8BVJ - chains M and B of the 23 polymer chains in the assembly; structure by electron microscopy, 4.50 A resolution (low resolution: residue-level contacts below are approximate; hydrogen-bond / salt-bridge calls are withheld).

== Chain M ==
Protein: RNA-binding protein Hfq
From: Pseudomonas aeruginosa
UniProtKB: A6VD57 (HFQ_PSEA7); numbering as in UniProt (aligned over 1-82)
Sequence (82 residues; row label = number of the first residue in the row):
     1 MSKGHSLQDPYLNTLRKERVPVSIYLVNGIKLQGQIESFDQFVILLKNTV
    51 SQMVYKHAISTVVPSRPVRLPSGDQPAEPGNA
Disordered / not traced: 1-3, 71-82
From the paper describing this entry:
  - binding site for estA mRNA (chain B): Asn-13, Arg-16, Arg-19, Gln-41, Arg-66

== Chain B ==
Molecule: estA mRNA
Sequence (117 nucleotides; row label = number of the first residue in the row; note: 2 numbers in that range are skipped by the numbering (no residue carries them; nothing is unmodelled there); a row labelled like 80A-80B holds insertion residues (80A, then the next letters in order)):
     1 GCUGAGGAGGCUUUACGACGGGCCCCGAGGCGCAUGCCGACGACACGGCG
    51 GCCCGACAAUAAAAACAAA
    71 UCAUGGAGUA
80A-80B AG
    82 AGAAUGAUCAGAAUGGCGCUCAAGCCACUGGUAGCG
Disordered / not traced: 1-18, 29-44, 71-73, 80A-80B, 95-117

== How chain M and chain B interact ==
Contacting residue pairs - 17 pairs, chain M then chain B:
  Tyr-25(M) / A65(B)
  Leu-26(M) / A68(B)
  Asn-28(M) / C66(B)
  Gly-29(M) / A65(B)
  Gly-29(M) / C66(B)
  Gly-29(M) / A67(B)
  Ile-30(M) / C66(B)
  Ile-30(M) / A67(B)
  Ile-30(M) / A68(B)
  Lys-31(M) / A67(B)
  Leu-32(M) / A67(B)
  Leu-32(M) / A68(B)
  Gln-33(M) / A67(B)
  Asn-48(M) / A67(B)
  Gln-52(M) / A67(B)
  Thr-61(M) / A65(B)
  Val-63(M) / A65(B)
Also at the interface, not in a pair above, chain M (14 interface residues in all): Leu-46, Ser-60

== Summary ==
14 residues of chain M face 4 of chain B across their interface. From the paper: a binding site for estA mRNA
(chain B) at Asn-13(M), Arg-16(M) and Arg-19(M) among others.
Chain M is RNA-binding protein Hfq (Pseudomonas aeruginosa) and chain B is estA mRNA; the structure,
Hfq-Crc-estA translation repression complex, was determined by electron microscopy together with 8BVH and 8BVM
from the same study.
